PDB entry 7EAM | X-ray diffraction, 1.40 A resolution | chains H and L of the 3 polymer chains in the assembly

# Chain H
Protein: the heavy chain of Fab fragment of antibody 7D6
From: Mus musculus
Notes: antibody fragment or engineered binder
Chain sequence (220 residues; numbered 1 to 220; the number before each row is that of its first residue):
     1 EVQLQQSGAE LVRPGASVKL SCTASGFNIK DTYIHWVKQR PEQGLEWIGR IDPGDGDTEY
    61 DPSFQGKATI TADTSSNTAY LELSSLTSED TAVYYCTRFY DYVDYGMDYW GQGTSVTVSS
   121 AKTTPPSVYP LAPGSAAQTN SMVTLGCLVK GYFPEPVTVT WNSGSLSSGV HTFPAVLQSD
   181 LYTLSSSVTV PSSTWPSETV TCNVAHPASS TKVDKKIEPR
Disordered / not traced: 135-139
Cystine bridges: Cys22-Cys96, Cys147-Cys202

# Chain L
Protein: the light chain of Fab fragment of antibody 7D6
From: Mus musculus
Notes: antibody fragment or engineered binder
Chain sequence (214 residues; numbered 1 to 214; the number before each row is that of its first residue):
     1 DIQMTQSPAS LSASVGETVT ITCRASGNIH NYLAWYQQKQ GKSPQLLVYN AKTLADGVPS
    61 RFSGSGSGTQ YSLKINSLQP EDFGSYYCQH FWSTPPWTFG GGTKLEVKRA DAAPTVSIFP
   121 PSSEQLTSGG ASVVCFLNNF YPKDINVKWK IDGSERQNGV LNSWTDQDSK DSTYSMSSTL
   181 TLTKDEYERH NSYTCEATHK TSTSPIVKSF NRNN
Cystine bridges: Cys23-Cys88, Cys135-Cys195

# Chain H / chain L interface
Pairs across the interface (71):
  His35(H) - Trp97(L)
  Gln39(H) - Gln38(L)  hydrogen bond
  Gln39(H) - Tyr87(L)  hydrogen bond
  Gln43(H) - Tyr87(L)
  Leu45(H) - Pro44(L)  hydrophobic
  Leu45(H) - Tyr87(L)  hydrophobic
  Leu45(H) - Phe99(L)
  Trp47(H) - Pro95(L)  hydrophobic
  Trp47(H) - Pro96(L)  hydrophobic
  Trp47(H) - Trp97(L)
  Glu59(H) - Pro95(L)
  Asp61(H) - Pro96(L)
  Tyr95(H) - Gln38(L)  hydrogen bond
  Tyr95(H) - Lys42(L)  hydrogen bond (side chain-backbone)
  Tyr95(H) - Ser43(L)
  Phe99(H) - Phe91(L)  hydrophobic
  Phe99(H) - Trp97(L)
  Asp101(H) - Trp97(L)  hydrogen bond
  Tyr102(H) - Ser93(L)  hydrogen bond (side chain-backbone)
  Tyr102(H) - Thr94(L)
  Tyr105(H) - Tyr49(L)
  Gly106(H) - Tyr36(L)
  Gly106(H) - Leu46(L)
  Gly106(H) - Phe91(L)
  Met107(H) - Tyr36(L)  hydrogen bond (backbone-side chain)
  Met107(H) - Leu46(L)
  Met107(H) - Gln89(L)
  Trp110(H) - Ser43(L)
  Trp110(H) - Pro44(L)
  Trp110(H) - Phe99(L)  hydrophobic
  Gly111(H) - Ser43(L)
  Tyr129(H) - Ser122(L)
  Tyr129(H) - Gln125(L)
  Tyr129(H) - Ser128(L)  hydrogen bond
  Pro130(H) - Ser122(L)
  Pro130(H) - Glu124(L)
  Leu131(H) - Phe119(L)
  Leu131(H) - Phe136(L)  hydrophobic
  Ala132(H) - Phe119(L)
  Ala132(H) - Pro120(L)
  Pro133(H) - Phe119(L)
  Thr144(H) - Ser117(L)
  Thr144(H) - Phe119(L)
  Leu148(H) - Ser132(L)
  Lys150(H) - Gln125(L)
  Lys150(H) - Ser132(L)
  Ser168(H) - Lys170(L)
  Gly169(H) - Lys170(L)
  His171(H) - Asn138(L)
  His171(H) - Asn139(L)  hydrogen bond
  His171(H) - Ser175(L)
  Phe173(H) - Phe136(L)  hydrophobic
  Phe173(H) - Asn138(L)
  Phe173(H) - Ser163(L)
  Phe173(H) - Thr165(L)
  Phe173(H) - Ser175(L)
  Phe173(H) - Met176(L)
  Phe173(H) - Ser177(L)
  Pro174(H) - Ser163(L)  hydrogen bond (backbone-side chain)
  Pro174(H) - Trp164(L)
  Val176(H) - Asn162(L)
  Val176(H) - Ser163(L)
  Leu177(H) - Leu161(L)
  Gln178(H) - Leu161(L)
  Ser185(H) - Phe136(L)
  Ser185(H) - Ser177(L)
  Ser186(H) - Phe136(L)
  Ser187(H) - Phe136(L)
  Ser187(H) - Asn138(L)  hydrogen bond
  Arg220(H) - Pro120(L)
  Arg220(H) - Pro121(L)  hydrogen bond (side chain-backbone)
Interface residues without a listed pair, chain H (47 interface residues in all): Val37, Glu42, Gly44, Glu46, Pro62, Asp108, Gly134, Leu145, Gly146, Thr172, Lys215
Interface residues without a listed pair, chain L (42 interface residues in all): Gln40, Gly101, Val134, Asp168, Thr181

# Overview
47 residues of chain H and 42 residues of chain L are in contact, with 12 hydrogen bonds. Polar pairs include
Gln39(H)-Gln38(L), Gln39(H)-Tyr87(L) and Tyr95(H)-Gln38(L).
Chain H is the heavy chain of Fab fragment of antibody 7D6 and chain L is the light chain of Fab fragment of
antibody 7D6, both from Mus musculus; the structure, immune complex of SARS-CoV-2 RBD and cross-neutralizing
antibody 7D6, was determined by X-ray diffraction (same publication as 7EAN).
